Entry 7V57 (X-ray diffraction, 2.35 A resolution); this record covers chain A.

== Chain A ==
Molecule: AdaV
Source organism: Actinomadura sp. ATCC 39365
UniProtKB: A0A1U8X168 (A0A1U8X168_9ACTN); numbering as in UniProt (aligned over 1-310)
Sequence (330 residues; each row starts with the number of its first residue; numbers below 1 keep their minus sign (Met-19 is residue -19)):
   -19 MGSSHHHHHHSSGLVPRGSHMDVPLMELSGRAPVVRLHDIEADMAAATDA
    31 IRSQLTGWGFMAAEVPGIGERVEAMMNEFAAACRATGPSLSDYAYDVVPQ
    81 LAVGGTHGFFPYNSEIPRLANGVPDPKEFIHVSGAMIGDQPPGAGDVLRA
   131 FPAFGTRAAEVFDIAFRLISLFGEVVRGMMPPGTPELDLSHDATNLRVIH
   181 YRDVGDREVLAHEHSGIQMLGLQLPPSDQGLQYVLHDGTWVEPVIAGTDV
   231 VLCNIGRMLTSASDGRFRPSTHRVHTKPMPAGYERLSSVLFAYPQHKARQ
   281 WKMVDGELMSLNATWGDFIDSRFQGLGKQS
Unresolved in the structure: -19 to 2, 68, 93-106, 121, 183-191, 256, 258-264, 301-310
Construct notes: initiating methionine (-19); expression tag (-18 to 0)
Metal / ion sites: Fe ion: His194, His252 (together with 2-oxoglutaric acid)
Small-molecule neighbours: 2-oxoglutaric acid (AKG): Ile179, Arg182, His194, Gln203, Pro206, Leu211, His252, Val254, Arg265, Ser267, Val269, Phe271

== Summary ==
Chain A binds 2-oxoglutaric acid. His194 and His252 coordinate a Fe ion ion.
Chain A is AdaV (Actinomadura sp. ATCC 39365); the structure, Structure of AdaV, was determined by X-ray
diffraction (same publication as 7V7X, 7V52, 7V54, 7V56 and 7FH5).
